PDB entry 9PAT | electron microscopy, 3.96 A resolution | chains B and L of the 7 polymer chains in the assembly

Chain B:
Molecule: 6-deoxyerythronolide-B synthase
Organism: Amycolatopsis mediterranei
Notes: EC 2.3.1.94
UniProtKB: O54666 (O54666_AMYMD); residues 32-1580 here correspond to UniProt positions 631-2179 (UniProt number = residue number + 599)
Amino-acid sequence (1683 residues; numbered 1 to 1683; the number before each row is that of its first residue):
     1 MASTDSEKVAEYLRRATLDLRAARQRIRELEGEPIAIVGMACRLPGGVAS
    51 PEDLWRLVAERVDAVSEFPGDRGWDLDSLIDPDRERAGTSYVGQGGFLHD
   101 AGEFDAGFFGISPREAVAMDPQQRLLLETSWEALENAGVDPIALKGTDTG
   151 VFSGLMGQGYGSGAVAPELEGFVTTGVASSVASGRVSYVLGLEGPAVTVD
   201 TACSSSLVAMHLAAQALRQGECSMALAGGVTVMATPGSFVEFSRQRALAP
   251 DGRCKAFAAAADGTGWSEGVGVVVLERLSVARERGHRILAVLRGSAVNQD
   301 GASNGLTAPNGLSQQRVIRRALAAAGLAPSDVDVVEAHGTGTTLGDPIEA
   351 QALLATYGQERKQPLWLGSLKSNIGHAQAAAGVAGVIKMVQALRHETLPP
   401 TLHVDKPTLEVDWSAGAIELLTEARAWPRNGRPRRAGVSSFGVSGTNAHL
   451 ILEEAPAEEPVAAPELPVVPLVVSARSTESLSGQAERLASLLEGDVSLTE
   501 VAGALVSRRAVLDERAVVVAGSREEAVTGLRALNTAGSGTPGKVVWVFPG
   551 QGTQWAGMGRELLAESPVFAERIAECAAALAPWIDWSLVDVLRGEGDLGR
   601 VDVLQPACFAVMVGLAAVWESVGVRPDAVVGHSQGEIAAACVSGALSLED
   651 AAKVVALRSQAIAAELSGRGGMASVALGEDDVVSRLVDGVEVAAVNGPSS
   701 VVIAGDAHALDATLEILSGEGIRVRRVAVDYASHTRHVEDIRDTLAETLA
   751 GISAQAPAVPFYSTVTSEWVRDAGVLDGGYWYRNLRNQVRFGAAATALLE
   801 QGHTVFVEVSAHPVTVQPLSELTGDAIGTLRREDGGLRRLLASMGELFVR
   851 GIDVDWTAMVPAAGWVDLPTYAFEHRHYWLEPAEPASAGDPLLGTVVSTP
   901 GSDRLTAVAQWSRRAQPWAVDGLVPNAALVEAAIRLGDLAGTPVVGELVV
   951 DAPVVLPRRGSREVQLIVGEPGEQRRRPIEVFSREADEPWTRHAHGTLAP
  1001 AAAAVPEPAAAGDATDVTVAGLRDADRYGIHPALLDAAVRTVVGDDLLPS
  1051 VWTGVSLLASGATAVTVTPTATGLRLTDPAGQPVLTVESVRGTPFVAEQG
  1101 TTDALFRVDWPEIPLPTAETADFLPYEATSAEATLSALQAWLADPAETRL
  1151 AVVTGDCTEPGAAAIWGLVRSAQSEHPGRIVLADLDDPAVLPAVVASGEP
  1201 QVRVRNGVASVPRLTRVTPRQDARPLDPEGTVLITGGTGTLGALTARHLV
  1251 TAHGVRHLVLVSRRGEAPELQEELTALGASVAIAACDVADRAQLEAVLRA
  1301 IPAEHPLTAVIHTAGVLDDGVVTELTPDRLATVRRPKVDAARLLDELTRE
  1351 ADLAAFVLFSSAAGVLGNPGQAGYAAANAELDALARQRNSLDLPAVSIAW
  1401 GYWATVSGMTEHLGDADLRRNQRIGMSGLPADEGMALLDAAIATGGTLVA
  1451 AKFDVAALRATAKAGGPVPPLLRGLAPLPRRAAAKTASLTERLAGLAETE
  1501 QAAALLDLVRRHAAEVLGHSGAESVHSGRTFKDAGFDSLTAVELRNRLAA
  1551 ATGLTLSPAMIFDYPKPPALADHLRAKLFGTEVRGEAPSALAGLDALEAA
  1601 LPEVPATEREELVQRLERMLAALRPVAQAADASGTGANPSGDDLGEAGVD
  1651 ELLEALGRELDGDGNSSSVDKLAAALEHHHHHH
Disordered / not traced: 884-889, 1097-1683
Differences from the reference sequence: expression tag (1-31, 1581-1683)
What the authors report for this chain:
  - catalytic residues: C203

Chain L:
Molecule: Antibody Fragment 1B2 Light Chain
Organism: Homo sapiens
Notes: antibody fragment or engineered binder
Amino-acid sequence (236 residues; numbered 1 to 236; the number before each row is that of its first residue):
     1 LFAIPLVVPFYSHSALDVVMTQSPLSLPVTPGEPASISCRSSQSLLHSNG
    51 YNYLDWYLQKPGQSPQLLIYLGSNRASGVPDRFSGSGSGTDFTLKISRVE
   101 AEDVGVYYCMQSLQTPRLTFGPGTKVDIKRTVAAPSVFIFPPSDEQLKSG
   151 TASVVCLLNNFYPRGAKVQWKVDNALQSGNSQESVTEQDSKDSTYSLSST
   201 LTLSKADYEKHKVYACEVTHQGLSSPVTKSFNRGEC
Disordered / not traced: 1-16, 173-176, 213-214, 232-236
Disulfides: C39-C109, C156-C216

How chain B and chain L interact:
Residue-residue contacts (21; chain B residue first):
  M1(B) with L113(L); Q114(L), hydrogen bond
  A2(B) with H47(L)
  T4(B) with L113(L), hydrogen bond (side chain-backbone); T115(L)
  D5(B) with H47(L), salt bridge; N49(L), hydrogen bond; Y53(L), hydrogen bond; L113(L)
  K8(B) with Y53(L); S112(L), hydrogen bond (side chain-backbone); L113(L), hydrogen bond (side chain-backbone); Q114(L); T115(L)
  V9(B) with Y53(L)
  Y12(B) with Y53(L); L71(L), hydrophobic; S112(L), hydrogen bond
  A16(B) with Y70(L)
  D19(B) with Y70(L); S77(L)
Also at the interface, not in a pair above, chain B (10 interface residues in all): R15
Also at the interface, not in a pair above, chain L (11 interface residues in all): A76

Summary:
10 residues of chain B and 11 residues of chain L are in contact; the contacts include 7 hydrogen bonds and 1
salt bridge. Polar contacts include D5(B)-H47(L), M1(B)-Q114(L) and T4(B)-L113(L). From the paper: the
catalytic residue C203(B).
Chain B is 6-deoxyerythronolide-B synthase (Amycolatopsis mediterranei) and chain L is Antibody Fragment 1B2
Light Chain (Homo sapiens); the structure, Antibody (1B2) Bound Rifamycin Synthetase Module 1 in the
Transacylation Mode, was determined by electron microscopy, deposited together with 9PAV and 9PC6.
